3GBM - chains A and B of the 4 polymer chains in the assembly; structure by X-ray diffraction, 2.70 A resolution.

== Chain A ==
Molecule: Hemagglutinin
Organism: Influenza A virus (A/Viet Nam/1203/2004(H5N1))
Notes: fragment: Receptor Binding Domain, HA1
Reference sequence: Q6DQ33 (Q6DQ33_9INFA); the construct lacks a stretch of the UniProt sequence, so the offset changes along the chain: 11-55 = UniProt 17-61; 56-83 = UniProt 63-90; 84-96 = UniProt 92-104; 97-125 = UniProt 106-134; 3 more segments
Sequence (334 residues; row label = number of the first residue in the row; a row labelled like 125A-125B holds insertion residues (125A, then the next letters in order)):
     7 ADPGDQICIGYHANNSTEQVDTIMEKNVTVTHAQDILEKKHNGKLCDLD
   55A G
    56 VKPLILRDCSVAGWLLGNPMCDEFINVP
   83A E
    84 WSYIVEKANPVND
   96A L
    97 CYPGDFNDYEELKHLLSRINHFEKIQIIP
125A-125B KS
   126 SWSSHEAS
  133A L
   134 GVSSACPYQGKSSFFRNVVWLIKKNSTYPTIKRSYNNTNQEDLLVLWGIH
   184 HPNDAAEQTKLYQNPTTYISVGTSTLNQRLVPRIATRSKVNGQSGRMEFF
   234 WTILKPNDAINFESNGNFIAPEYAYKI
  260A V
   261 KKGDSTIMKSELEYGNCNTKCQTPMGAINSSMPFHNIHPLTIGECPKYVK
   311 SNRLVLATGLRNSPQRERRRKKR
Not modelled in the structure: 7, 325-333
Construct notes: expression tag (7-10)
Modified residues: Asn-33 (glycosylation site)
Disulfide bonds: Cys-52/Cys-277, Cys-64/Cys-76, Cys-97/Cys-139, Cys-281/Cys-305
Glycans and other covalent adducts: N-acetylglucosamine (NAG) linked to Asn-158, Asn-169
Small-molecule neighbours: N-acetylglucosamine (NAG; 2-acetamido-2-deoxy-beta-D-glucopyranose): Gln-25, Lys-32, Asn-33

== Chain B ==
Molecule: Hemagglutinin
Organism: Influenza A virus (A/Viet Nam/1203/2004(H5N1))
Notes: fragment: Membrane Fusion Domain, HA2
Reference sequence: Q6DQ33 (Q6DQ33_9INFA); residues 1-174 here correspond to UniProt positions 347-520 (UniProt number = residue number + 346)
Sequence (177 residues; row label = number of the first residue in the row):
     1 GLFGAIAGFIEGGWQGMVDGWYGYHHSNEQGSGYAADKESTQKAIDGVTN
    51 KVNSIIDKMNTQFEAVGREFNNLERRIENLNKKMEDGFLDVWTYNAELLV
   101 LMENERTLDFHDSNVKNLYDKVRLQLRDNAKELGNGCFEFYHKCDNECME
   151 SVRNGTYDYPQYSEEARLKREEISSGR
Construct notes: expression tag (175-177)
Disulfide bonds: Cys-144/Cys-148
Glycans and other covalent adducts: N-acetylglucosamine (NAG) linked to Asn-154
What the authors report for this chain:
  - post-translational modification sites: Asn-154

== Chain A / chain B interface ==
Residue-residue contacts (112):
  Gly-10(A) / Glu-139(B)
  Gly-10(A) / Phe-140(B)
  Asp-11(A) / Ser-27(B)
  Asp-11(A) / Asn-28(B)
  Asp-11(A) / Glu-29(B)
  Asp-11(A) / Glu-139(B)
  Asp-11(A) / Phe-140(B)  hydrogen bond (backbone-backbone)
  Asp-11(A) / Lys-143(B)
  Asp-11(A) / Cys-144(B)  hydrogen bond (side chain-backbone)
  Asp-11(A) / Met-149(B)
  Gln-12(A) / His-26(B)
  Gln-12(A) / Ser-27(B)  hydrogen bond (backbone-backbone)
  Gln-12(A) / Leu-133(B)
  Gln-12(A) / Cys-137(B)
  Gln-12(A) / Phe-138(B)
  Gln-12(A) / Phe-140(B)
  Gln-12(A) / Met-149(B)
  Ile-13(A) / His-25(B)
  Ile-13(A) / Cys-137(B)
  Ile-13(A) / Phe-138(B)  hydrogen bond (backbone-backbone)
  Ile-13(A) / Phe-140(B)
  Cys-14(A) / Trp-14(B)
  Cys-14(A) / Gly-23(B)
  Cys-14(A) / Tyr-24(B)
  Cys-14(A) / His-25(B)  hydrogen bond (backbone-backbone)
  Cys-14(A) / Gly-136(B)
  Cys-14(A) / Cys-137(B)  disulfide
  Ile-15(A) / Ile-10(B)
  Ile-15(A) / Trp-14(B)
  Ile-15(A) / Gly-23(B)
  Ile-15(A) / Tyr-119(B)
  Ile-15(A) / Val-122(B)  hydrophobic
  Ile-15(A) / Gly-136(B)  hydrogen bond (backbone-backbone)
  Ile-15(A) / Phe-138(B)  hydrophobic
  Gly-16(A) / Trp-14(B)
  Gly-16(A) / Tyr-22(B)
  Gly-16(A) / Gly-23(B)  hydrogen bond (backbone-backbone)
  Tyr-17(A) / Ile-6(B)
  Tyr-17(A) / Ala-7(B)  hydrogen bond (side chain-backbone)
  Tyr-17(A) / Ile-10(B)  hydrogen bond (side chain-backbone)
  Tyr-17(A) / Gly-12(B)  hydrogen bond (side chain-backbone)
  Tyr-17(A) / Gly-13(B)  hydrogen bond (side chain-backbone)
  Tyr-17(A) / Trp-14(B)  hydrogen bond (backbone-backbone)
  Tyr-17(A) / Met-17(B)
  Tyr-17(A) / Trp-21(B)
  Tyr-17(A) / Val-115(B)  hydrophobic
  His-18(A) / Trp-14(B)
  His-18(A) / Met-17(B)  hydrogen bond (side chain-backbone)
  His-18(A) / Gly-20(B)
  His-18(A) / Trp-21(B)  hydrogen bond (backbone-backbone)
  Ala-19(A) / Gly-13(B)
  Ala-19(A) / Trp-14(B)  hydrogen bond (backbone-backbone)
  Ala-19(A) / Gln-15(B)
  Asn-20(A) / Gln-15(B)
  Asn-21(A) / Gln-15(B)  hydrogen bond
  Val-26(A) / Asn-104(B)
  Asp-27(A) / Leu-101(B)
  Asp-27(A) / Asn-104(B)  hydrogen bond (backbone-side chain)
  Thr-28(A) / Leu-101(B)
  Thr-28(A) / Glu-105(B)
  Ile-29(A) / Glu-105(B)
  Met-30(A) / Glu-105(B)
  Val-34(A) / Leu-108(B)  hydrophobic
  Val-36(A) / Leu-108(B)  hydrophobic
  Thr-37(A) / Trp-21(B)
  His-38(A) / Trp-21(B)
  Glu-89(A) / Glu-69(B)
  Glu-106(A) / Glu-69(B)
  Glu-106(A) / Phe-70(B)
  Glu-106(A) / Asn-71(B)
  Lys-109(A) / Glu-69(B)  salt bridge
  Lys-269(A) / Glu-69(B)  salt bridge
  Phe-294(A) / Met-59(B)  hydrophobic
  Phe-294(A) / Gln-62(B)
  Phe-294(A) / Ala-96(B)  hydrophobic
  Pro-299(A) / Ala-65(B)
  Pro-299(A) / Leu-89(B)  hydrophobic
  Leu-300(A) / Ala-65(B)  hydrophobic
  Leu-300(A) / Val-66(B)
  Leu-300(A) / Gly-67(B)
  Lys-307(A) / Met-59(B)
  Lys-307(A) / Asn-60(B)  hydrogen bond (side chain-backbone)
  Lys-307(A) / Thr-61(B)
  Lys-307(A) / Gln-62(B)  hydrogen bond (side chain-backbone)
  Lys-307(A) / Glu-64(B)  salt bridge
  Tyr-308(A) / Gln-62(B)  hydrogen bond (backbone-side chain)
  Tyr-308(A) / Leu-89(B)  hydrophobic
  Val-309(A) / Thr-93(B)
  Lys-310(A) / Asp-86(B)
  Lys-310(A) / Asp-90(B)
  Lys-310(A) / Thr-93(B)  hydrogen bond (backbone-side chain)
  Ser-311(A) / Thr-93(B)
  Ser-311(A) / Glu-97(B)  hydrogen bond
  Leu-314(A) / Ala-96(B)
  Leu-314(A) / Val-100(B)  hydrophobic
  Val-315(A) / Val-100(B)
  Val-315(A) / Asn-104(B)  hydrogen bond (backbone-side chain)
  Leu-316(A) / Ile-55(B)  hydrophobic
  Leu-316(A) / Asn-104(B)
  Ala-317(A) / Asn-104(B)  hydrogen bond (backbone-side chain)
  Ala-317(A) / Thr-107(B)
  Thr-318(A) / Trp-21(B)
  Thr-318(A) / Val-48(B)
  Thr-318(A) / Thr-107(B)
  Thr-318(A) / His-111(B)  hydrogen bond (backbone-side chain)
  Gly-319(A) / Trp-21(B)
  Gly-319(A) / Leu-108(B)
  Gly-319(A) / His-111(B)  hydrogen bond (backbone-side chain)
  Leu-320(A) / Trp-21(B)
  Leu-320(A) / His-111(B)
  Ser-323(A) / Gly-12(B)
  Ser-323(A) / Gly-13(B)  hydrogen bond (side chain-backbone)
Also at the interface, not in a pair above, chain A (46 interface residues in all): Asp-8, Lys-32, Ile-42, Pro-293, Arg-321
Also at the interface, not in a pair above, chain B (67 interface residues in all): Ala-5, Glu-11, Val-18, Val-52, Ile-56, Glu-74, Leu-118, His-142, Val-152, Arg-153, Lys-169
Inter-chain disulfides: Cys-14(A)/Cys-137(B)

== Summary ==
46 residues of chain A and 67 residues of chain B are in contact; the contacts include 1 disulfide bond, 27
hydrogen bonds and 3 salt bridges. Polar pairs include Lys-109(A)/Glu-69(B), Lys-269(A)/Glu-69(B) and
Lys-307(A)/Glu-64(B). Chain A binds N-acetylglucosamine. N-acetylglucosamine is covalently linked to
Asn-158(A) and Asn-169(A). The paper reports a modification site at Asn-154(B).
Chain A is Hemagglutinin and chain B is Hemagglutinin, both from Influenza A virus (A/Viet
Nam/1203/2004(H5N1)); the structure, Crystal Structure of Fab CR6261 in Complex with a H5N1 influenza virus
hemagglutinin, was determined by X-ray diffraction together with 3GBN from the same study.
